Entry 5DV3 (X-ray diffraction, 2.75 A resolution); this record covers chains A and B.

Chain A:
Protein: Peroxisome proliferator-activated receptor gamma
From: Homo sapiens
Reference sequence: P37231 (PPARG_HUMAN); residues 195-477 here correspond to UniProt positions 223-505 (UniProt number = residue number + 28)
Sequence (287 residues; row label = number of the first residue in the row):
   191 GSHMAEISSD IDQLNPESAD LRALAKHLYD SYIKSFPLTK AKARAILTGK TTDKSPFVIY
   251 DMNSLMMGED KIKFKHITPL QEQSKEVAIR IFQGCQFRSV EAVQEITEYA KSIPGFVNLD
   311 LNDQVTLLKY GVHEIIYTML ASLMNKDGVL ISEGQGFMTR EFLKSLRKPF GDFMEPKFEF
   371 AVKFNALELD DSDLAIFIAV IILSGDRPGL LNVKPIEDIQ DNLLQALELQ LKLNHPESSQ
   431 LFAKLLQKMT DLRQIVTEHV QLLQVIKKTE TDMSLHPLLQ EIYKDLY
Not modelled in the structure: 191-205, 266-274
Sequence notes: expression tag (191-194)
UniProt features mapped onto this chain:
  - motif: Pro-467 to Asp-475 (9aaTAD)
  - binding site (rosiglitazone): Gln-286 to Ser-289, His-323, His-449, Tyr-473
  - cross-link: Lys-224 (Glycyl lysine isopeptide (Lys-Gly) (interchain with G-Cter in ubiquitin))
Glycans and other covalent adducts: N-[2-(benzyloxy)phenyl]-3-nitrobenzamide (B05) linked to Cys-285
Small-molecule neighbours: B05 (N-[2-(benzyloxy)phenyl]-3-nitrobenzamide): Ile-281, Phe-282, Gly-284, Gln-286, Arg-288, Ser-289, Ala-292, Ile-326, Leu-330, Leu-333, Ile-341, Met-348, Phe-363, Lys-367, His-449, Leu-453, Leu-465, Leu-469, Tyr-473

Chain B:
Protein: Nuclear receptor coactivator 1
Notes: EC 2.3.1.48
Reference sequence: Q15788 (NCOA1_HUMAN); numbering as in UniProt (aligned over 685-700)
Sequence (16 residues; numbered 685 to 700; the number before each row is that of its first residue):
   685 ERHKILHRLL QEGSPS
Not modelled in the structure: 685-686, 697-700
UniProt features mapped onto this chain:
  - motif: Leu-690 to Leu-694 (LXXLL motif 4)
  - modified residue: Ser-698 (Phosphoserine)
  - mutagenesis: Leu-693 to Leu-694 (Slightly affects interactions with steroid receptors. Abolishes interactions with steroid receptors; when associated with A-636; A-637; A-752 and A-753)

Interface between chain A and chain B:
Residue-residue contacts - 21 pairs, chain A then chain B:
  Thr-297(A) / Leu-693(B)
  Glu-298(A) / Glu-696(B)
  Lys-301(A) / Leu-693(B)  hydrogen bond (side chain-backbone)
  Lys-301(A) / Leu-694(B)
  Lys-301(A) / Glu-696(B)  salt bridge
  Phe-306(A) / Leu-694(B)  hydrophobic
  Leu-311(A) / His-691(B)
  Leu-311(A) / Leu-694(B)  hydrophobic
  Leu-311(A) / Gln-695(B)
  Gln-314(A) / Leu-694(B)
  Val-315(A) / His-687(B)
  Val-315(A) / Leu-694(B)  hydrophobic
  Leu-318(A) / Leu-694(B)  hydrophobic
  Lys-319(A) / His-687(B)  hydrogen bond
  Pro-467(A) / Ile-689(B)  hydrophobic
  Leu-468(A) / Ile-689(B)
  Leu-468(A) / Leu-693(B)  hydrophobic
  Glu-471(A) / His-687(B)  hydrogen bond (backbone-side chain)
  Glu-471(A) / Lys-688(B)  hydrogen bond (side chain-backbone)
  Glu-471(A) / Ile-689(B)  hydrogen bond (side chain-backbone)
  Glu-471(A) / Leu-690(B)  hydrogen bond (side chain-backbone)
Interface residues without a listed pair, chain A (14 interface residues in all): Gln-294, Ile-472

Summary:
Chain A and chain B form an interface of 14 and 9 residues respectively; the contacts include 6 hydrogen bonds
and 1 salt bridge. Polar contacts include Lys-301(A)/Glu-696(B), Lys-301(A)/Leu-693(B) and
Lys-319(A)/His-687(B). Covalently linked compound B05: at Cys-285(A).
Chain A is Peroxisome proliferator-activated receptor gamma (Homo sapiens) and chain B is Nuclear receptor
coactivator 1; the structure, Human PPARgamma ligand binding dmain complexed with SB1405 in a covalent bonded
form, was determined by X-ray diffraction.
